7KAJ - chains A and D of the 7 polymer chains in the assembly; structure by electron microscopy, 3.10 A resolution.

Chain A:
Name: Protein transport protein SEC61
Organism: Saccharomyces cerevisiae BY4741
Reference sequence: P32915 (SC61A_YEAST); numbering as in UniProt (aligned over 1-480)
Chain sequence (480 residues; numbered 1 to 480; the number before each row is that of its first residue):
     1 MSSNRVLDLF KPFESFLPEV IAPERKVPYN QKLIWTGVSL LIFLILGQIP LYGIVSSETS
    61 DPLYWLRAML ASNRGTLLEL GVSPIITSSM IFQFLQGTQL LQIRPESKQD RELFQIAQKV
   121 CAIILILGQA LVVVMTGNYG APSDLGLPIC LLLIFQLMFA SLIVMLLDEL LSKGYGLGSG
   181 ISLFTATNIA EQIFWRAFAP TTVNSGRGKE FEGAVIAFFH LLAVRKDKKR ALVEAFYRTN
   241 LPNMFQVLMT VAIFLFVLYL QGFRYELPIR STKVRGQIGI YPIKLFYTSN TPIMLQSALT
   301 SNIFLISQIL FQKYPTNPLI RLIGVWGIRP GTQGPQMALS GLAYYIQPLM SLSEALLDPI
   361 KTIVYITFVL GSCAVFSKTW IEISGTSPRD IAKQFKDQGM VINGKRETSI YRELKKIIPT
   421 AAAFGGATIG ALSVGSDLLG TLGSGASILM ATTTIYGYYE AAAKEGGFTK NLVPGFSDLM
Disordered / not traced: 1-11, 56-65, 143-146, 329-335, 469-480
From the paper describing this entry:
  - mutagenesis - M90L/T185I/M294I/M450L: unchanged growth
  - mutagenesis - M90L/T185I/M294I/M450L: decreased growth in response to FN3mut

Chain D:
Name: Protein translocation protein SEC63
Organism: Saccharomyces cerevisiae BY4741
Reference sequence: P14906 (SEC63_YEAST); residues 2-663 here = UniProt positions 2-663
Chain sequence (694 residues; each row starts with the number of its first residue; numbers below 1 keep their minus sign (Gly-13 is residue -13)):
   -13 GGSGGSGGSG GSGGSPTNYE YDEASETWPS FILTGLLMVV GPMTLLQIYQ IFFGANAEDG
    47 NSGKSKEFNE EVFKNLNEEY TSDEIKQFRR KFDKNSNKKS KIWSRRNIII IVGWILVAIL
   107 LQRINSNDAI KDAATKLFDP YEILGISTSA SDRDIKSAYR KLSVKFHPDK LAKGLTPDEK
   167 SVMEETYVQI TKAYESLTDE LVRQNYLKYG HPDGPQSTSH GIALPRFLVD GSASPLLVVC
   227 YVALLGLILP YFVSRWWART QSYTKKGIHN VTASNFVSNL VNYKPSEIVT TDLILHWLSF
   287 AHEFKQFFPD LQPTDFEKLL QDHINRRDSG KLNNAKFRIV AKCHSLLHGL LDIACGFRNL
   347 DIALGAINTF KCIVQAVPLT PNCQILQLPN VDKEHFITKT GDIHTLGKLF TLEDAKIGEV
   407 LGIKDQAKLN ETLRVASHIP NLKIIKADFL VPGENQVTPS STPYISLKVL VRSAKQPLIP
   467 TSLIPEENLT EPQDFESQRD PFAMMSKQPL VPYSFAPFFP TKRRGSWCCL VSSQKDGKIL
   527 QTPIIIEKLS YKNLNDDKDF FDKRIKMDLT KHEKFDINDW EIGTIKIPLG QPAPETVGDF
   587 FFRVIVKSTD YFTTDLDITM NMKVRDSPAV EQVEVYSEED DEYSTDDDET ESDDESDASD
   647 YTDIDTDTEA EDDESPEAGG ATTASGTGEN LYFQ
Disordered / not traced: -13 to 3, 37-53, 79-92, 116-201, 613-680
Sequence notes: expression tag (-13 to 1, 664-680)
Swiss-Prot annotation at these positions:
  - modified residue: Ser512 (Phosphoserine)
From the paper describing this entry:
  - mutagenesis - E440R/F481S: unchanged growth
  - mutagenesis - E440R/F481S: decreased growth in response to pore-mutant (PM) Sec61alpha

Interface between chain A and chain D:
Contacting residue pairs (42; chain A residue first):
  Gln31(A) with Trp242(D); Trp243(D); Thr246(D); Gln247(D)
  Ile34(A) with Trp242(D), hydrophobic
  Trp35(A) with Trp243(D)
  Ile45(A) with Leu231(D), hydrophobic
  Leu66(A) with Asn4(D), hydrogen bond (backbone-backbone)
  Leu70(A) with Tyr5(D)
  Pro200(A) with Ala209(D)
  Thr201(A) with Tyr5(D); Gly207(D); Ile208(D)
  Thr202(A) with His206(D); Gly207(D), hydrogen bond (backbone-backbone)
  Val203(A) with Thr204(D)
  Asn204(A) with Ser203(D); Thr204(D); Ser205(D), hydrogen bond (backbone-side chain)
  Phe211(A) with Thr13(D)
  Val215(A) with Thr20(D)
  Ile216(A) with Phe17(D), hydrophobic; Thr20(D)
  Phe219(A) with Thr20(D); Leu23(D), hydrophobic
  His220(A) with Ser16(D)
  Val224(A) with Ala115(D)
  Pro268(A) with Phe481(D), hydrophobic
  Arg270(A) with Gln484(D)
  Val274(A) with Ser446(D)
  Arg275(A) with Glu440(D); Thr444(D); Ser447(D); Thr448(D), hydrogen bond (backbone-backbone)
  Gly276(A) with Val437(D); Pro438(D); Thr448(D)
  Ile278(A) with Pro438(D); Phe481(D), hydrophobic
  Gly279(A) with Phe481(D)
  Ile280(A) with Arg485(D)
  Asn403(A) with Phe481(D)
Other interface residues (no listed pair), chain A (37 interface residues in all): Lys26, Asn30, Val38, Ile49, Phe198, Ser205, Lys209, Glu212, Ala223, Ile269, Lys273
Other interface residues (no listed pair), chain D (38 interface residues in all): Glu6, Glu12, Met24, Asn111, Tyr227, Val239, Lys251, Gly439

Overview:
Chain A and chain D form an interface of 37 and 38 residues respectively, with 4 hydrogen bonds. Polar pairs
include Asn204(A)-Ser205(D), Leu66(A)-Asn4(D) and Thr202(A)-Gly207(D). From the paper: M90L/T185I/M294I/M450L
of chain A reduce growth in response to FN3mut; E440R/F481S of chain D reduce growth in response to
pore-mutant (PM) Sec61alpha.
Here chain A is Protein transport protein SEC61 and chain D is Protein translocation protein SEC63, both from
Saccharomyces cerevisiae BY4741. Entry 7KAJ (Cryo-EM structure of the Sec complex from S. cerevisiae,
wild-type, class with Sec62, conformation 2 (C2)) was determined by electron microscopy, deposited together
with 7KAH, 7KAI, 7KAK, 7KAL, 7KAM, 7KAN and 8 further entries.
